PDB entry 4X4E | X-ray diffraction, 2.80 A resolution | chains C and E of the 6 polymer chains in the assembly

[Chain C]
Molecule: Regulatory protein
Source organism: Enterobacter sp. RFL1396
Reference sequence: Q8GGH0 (Q8GGH0_9ENTR); residues 1-79 here = UniProt positions 1-79
Amino-acid sequence (82 residues; row label = number of the first residue in the row; numbers below 1 keep their minus sign (Gly-2 is residue -2)):
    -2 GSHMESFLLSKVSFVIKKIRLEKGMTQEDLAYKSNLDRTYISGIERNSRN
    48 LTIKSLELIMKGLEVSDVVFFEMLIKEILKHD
Not modelled in the structure: -2 to 1, 79
Differences from the reference sequence: expression tag (-2 to 0)

[Chain E]
Molecule: 35-nt DNA strand
Sequence (35 nucleotides; each row starts with the number of its first residue):
     1 ATGTGACTTATAGTCCGTGTGATTATAGTCAACAT

[Chain C / chain E interface]
Pairs across the interface - 11 pairs, chain C then chain E:
  Arg17(C) with DG17(E), salt bridge to the phosphate
  Thr23(C) with DC16(E), phosphate contact; DG17(E), phosphate contact
  Gln24(C) with DG17(E), hydrogen bond to the phosphate; DT18(E), hydrogen bond to the phosphate
  Thr36(C) with DG19(E), base contact; DT20(E), base contact
  Ser39(C) with DT18(E), hydrogen bond to the phosphate
  Arg43(C) with DT18(E), sugar contact; DG19(E), salt bridge to the phosphate
  Thr49(C) with DA27(E), sugar contact
Interface residues without a listed pair, chain C (9 interface residues in all): Lys14, Lys51

[Summary]
9 residues of chain C face 6 of chain E across their interface; the contacts include 3 hydrogen bonds and 2
salt bridges. Among the polar pairs are Gln24(C)-DG17(E), Gln24(C)-DT18(E) and Ser39(C)-DT18(E).
Chain C is Regulatory protein (Enterobacter sp. RFL1396) and chain E is a 35-nt DNA strand; the structure,
RADIATION DAMAGE TO THE NUCLEOPROTEIN COMPLEX C.Esp1396I: DOSE (DWD) 14.4 MGy, was determined by X-ray
diffraction, deposited together with 4X4B, 4X4C, 4X4D, 4X4F, 4X4G, 4X4H and 4X4I.
